5O68 - chains A and C of the 3 polymer chains in the assembly; structure by X-ray diffraction, 3.08 A resolution.

# Chain A (and C)
Name: FapF
From: Pseudomonas sp. UK4
Notes: chain C of this document is another copy of the same molecule, construct and numbering; everything in this record applies to it too
UniProtKB: C4IN73 (C4IN73_9PSED); residues 83-406 here correspond to UniProt positions 107-430 (UniProt number = residue number + 24)
Amino-acid sequence (334 residues; numbered 73 to 406; the number before each row is that of its first residue):
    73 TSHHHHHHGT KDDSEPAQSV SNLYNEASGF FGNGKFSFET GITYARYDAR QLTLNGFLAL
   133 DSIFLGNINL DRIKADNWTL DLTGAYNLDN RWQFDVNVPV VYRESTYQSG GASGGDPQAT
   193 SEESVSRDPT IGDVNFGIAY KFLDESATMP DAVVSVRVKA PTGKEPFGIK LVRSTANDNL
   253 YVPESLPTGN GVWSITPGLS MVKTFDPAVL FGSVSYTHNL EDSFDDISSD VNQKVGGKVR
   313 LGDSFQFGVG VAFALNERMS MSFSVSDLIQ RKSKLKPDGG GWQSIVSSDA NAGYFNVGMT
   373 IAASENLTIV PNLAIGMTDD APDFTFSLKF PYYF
Disordered / not traced: 73-87, 121-144, 180-192, 245-252, 351, 377 (chain C: 73-87, 121-145, 180-195, 244-253, 297-300, 302, 351)
Differences from the reference sequence: expression tag (73-82); engineered mutation Ala-157 (Arg181 in C4IN73); conflict Met-273 (Leu297 in C4IN73)
From the paper describing this entry:
  - conformationally variable residues (side-chain flip): Phe-103

# Interface between chain A and chain C
Residue-residue contacts - 31 pairs, chain A then chain C:
  Arg-118(A) / Asn-363(C)
  Asp-120(A) / Asp-391(C)
  Asp-120(A) / Asp-392(C)
  Glu-194(A) / Val-358(C)
  Glu-194(A) / Asp-361(C)
  Leu-327(A) / Pro-279(C)
  Leu-327(A) / Phe-325(C)  hydrophobic
  Asn-328(A) / Phe-277(C)  hydrogen bond (side chain-backbone)
  Asn-328(A) / Asp-278(C)  hydrogen bond (side chain-backbone)
  Asn-328(A) / Pro-279(C)
  Met-331(A) / Phe-277(C)  hydrophobic
  Met-331(A) / Ala-280(C)  hydrophobic
  Met-331(A) / Leu-282(C)  hydrophobic
  Met-333(A) / Val-323(C)  hydrophobic
  Met-333(A) / Phe-325(C)  hydrophobic
  Phe-335(A) / Phe-335(C)  hydrophobic
  Val-369(A) / Phe-367(C)  hydrophobic
  Met-371(A) / Val-323(C)  hydrophobic
  Ile-373(A) / Leu-282(C)  hydrophobic
  Leu-385(A) / Val-337(C)  hydrophobic
  Leu-385(A) / Phe-367(C)  hydrophobic
  Leu-385(A) / Met-389(C)  hydrophobic
  Ile-387(A) / Met-389(C)  hydrophobic
  Asp-395(A) / Met-389(C)
  Asp-395(A) / Thr-390(C)
  Asp-395(A) / Asp-391(C)
  Phe-396(A) / Asn-363(C)
  Phe-396(A) / Gly-365(C)
  Phe-396(A) / Met-389(C)  hydrophobic
  Phe-396(A) / Thr-390(C)
  Phe-398(A) / Val-337(C)  hydrophobic
Other interface residues (no listed pair), chain A (19 interface residues in all): Tyr-116, Ser-193, Phe-367
Other interface residues (no listed pair), chain C (20 interface residues in all): Asp-339, Ser-359

# Overview
Chain A and chain C form an interface of 19 and 20 residues respectively, with 2 hydrogen bonds. Polar
contacts include Asn-328(A)/Phe-277(C) and Asn-328(A)/Asp-278(C). The paper reports conformational variability
at Phe-103(A).
Both chains are FapF (Pseudomonas sp. UK4). Entry 5O68 (Crystal Structure of the Pseudomonas functional
amyloid secretion protein FapF - R157A mutant) was determined by X-ray diffraction (same publication as 5O65).
